Entry 1RB0 (X-ray diffraction, 1.35 A resolution); this record covers chain A.

Chain A:
Molecule: 2-amino-4-hydroxy-6-hydroxymethyldihydropteridine pyrophosphokinase
Organism: Escherichia coli
Notes: EC 2.7.6.3
UniProtKB: P26281 (HPPK_ECOLI); residue numbers follow UniProt; this construct covers 1-158
Chain sequence (158 residues; numbered 1 to 158; the number before each row is that of its first residue):
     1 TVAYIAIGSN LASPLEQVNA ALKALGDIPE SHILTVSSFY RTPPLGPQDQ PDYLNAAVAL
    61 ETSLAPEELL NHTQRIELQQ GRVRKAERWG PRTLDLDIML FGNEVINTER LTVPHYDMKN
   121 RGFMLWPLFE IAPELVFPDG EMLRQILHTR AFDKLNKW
Small-molecule neighbours: 6-hydroxymethylpterin-diphosphate (HH2): Gly8, Thr42, Pro43, Pro44, Leu45, Gly46, Tyr53, Asn55, Arg88, Trp89, Gly90, Pro91, Asp95, Asp97, Tyr116, Arg121, Phe123
What the authors report for this chain:
  - binding site for 6-hydroxymethylpterin-diphosphate: Asn55
  - catalytic residues: Arg82, Arg92 (citing earlier work)

Summary:
Ligands of chain A: 6-hydroxymethylpterin-diphosphate. The paper reports catalytic residues Arg82 and Arg92; a
binding site for 6-hydroxymethylpterin-diphosphate at Asn55.
Chain A is 2-amino-4-hydroxy-6-hydroxymethyldihydropteridine pyrophosphokinase (Escherichia coli); the
structure, Crystal structure of a binary complex of E. coli hppk with 6-hydroxymethylpterin-diphosphate at
1.35 angstrom resolution, was determined by X-ray diffraction (same publication as 1RAO).
